6M6G - chains k and o of the 22 polymer chains in the assembly; structure by electron microscopy, 5.39 A resolution (low resolution: residue-level contacts below are approximate; hydrogen-bond / salt-bridge calls are withheld).

[Chain k]
Molecule: Capsid vertex component 1
Source organism: Human herpesvirus 2
UniProtKB: P89440 (CVC1_HHV2H); the construct has insertions or renumbered stretches relative to UniProt, so the offset changes along the chain: 1-199 = UniProt 1-199; 203-562 = UniProt 200-559; 569-703 = UniProt 568-702
Chain sequence (702 residues; each row starts with the number of its first residue; note: 9 numbers in that range are skipped by the numbering (no residue carries them; nothing is unmodelled there); a row labelled like 562A-562H holds insertion residues (562A, then the next letters in order)):
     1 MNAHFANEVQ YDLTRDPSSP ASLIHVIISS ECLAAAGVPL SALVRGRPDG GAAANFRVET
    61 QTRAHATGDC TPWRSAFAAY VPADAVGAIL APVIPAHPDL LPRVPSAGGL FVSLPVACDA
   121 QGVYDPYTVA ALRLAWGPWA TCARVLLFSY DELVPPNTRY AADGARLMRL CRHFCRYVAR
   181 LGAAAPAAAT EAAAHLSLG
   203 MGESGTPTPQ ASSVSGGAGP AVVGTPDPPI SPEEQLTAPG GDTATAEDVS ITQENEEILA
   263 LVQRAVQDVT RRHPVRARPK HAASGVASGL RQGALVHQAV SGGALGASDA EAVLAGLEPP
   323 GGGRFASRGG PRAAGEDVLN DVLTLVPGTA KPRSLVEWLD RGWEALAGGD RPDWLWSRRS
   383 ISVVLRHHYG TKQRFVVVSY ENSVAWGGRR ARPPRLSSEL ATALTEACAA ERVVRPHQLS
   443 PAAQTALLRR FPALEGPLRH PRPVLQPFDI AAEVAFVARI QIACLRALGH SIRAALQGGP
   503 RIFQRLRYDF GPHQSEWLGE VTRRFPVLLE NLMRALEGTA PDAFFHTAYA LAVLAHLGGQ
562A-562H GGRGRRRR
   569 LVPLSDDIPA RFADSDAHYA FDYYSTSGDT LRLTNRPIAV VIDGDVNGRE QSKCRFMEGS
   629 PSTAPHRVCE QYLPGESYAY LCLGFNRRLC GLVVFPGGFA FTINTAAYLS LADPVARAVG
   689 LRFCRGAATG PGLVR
Disordered / not traced: 46-53, 203-229, 267-354, 562A-562H, 612-617, 628-632, 697-703

[Chain o]
Molecule: Large tegument protein deneddylase
Source organism: Human herpesvirus 2
Notes: EC 3.4.19.12, 3.4.22.-
UniProtKB: P89459 (LTP_HHV2H); residues 1-3122 here = UniProt positions 1-3122
Chain sequence (3122 residues; each row starts with the number of its first residue):
     1 MIPAALPHPT MKRQGDRDIV VTGVRNQFAT DLEPGGSVSC MRSSLSFLSL LFDVGPRDVL
    61 SAEAIEGCLV EGGEWTRAAA GSGPPRMCSI IELPNFLEYP AARGGLRCVF SRVYGEVGFF
   121 GEPTAGLLET QCPAHTFFAG PWAMRPLSYT LLTIGPLGMG LYRDGDTAYL FDPHGLPAGT
   181 PAFIAKVRAG DVYPYLTYYA HDRPKVRWAG AMVFFVPSGP GAVAPADLTA AALHLYGASE
   241 TYLQDEPFVE RRVAITHPLR GEIGGLGALF VGVVPRGDGE GSGPVVPALP APTHVQTPGA
   301 DRPPEAPRGA SGPPDTPQAG HPNRPPDDVW AAALEGTPPA KPSAPDAAAS GPPHAAPPPQ
   361 TPAGDAAEEA EDLRVLEVGA VPVGRHRARY STGLPKRRRP TWTPPSSVED LTSGERPAPK
   421 APPAKAKKKS APKKKAPVAA EVPASSPTPI AATVPPAPDT PPQSGQGGGD DGPASPSSPS
   481 VLETLGARRP PEPPGADLAQ LFEVHPNVAA TAVRLAARDA ALAREVAACS QLTINALRSP
   541 YPAHPGLLEL CVIFFFERVL AFLIENGART HTQAGVAGPA AALLDFTLRM LPRKTAVGDF
   601 LASTRMSLAD VAAHRPLIQH VLDENSQIGR LALAKLVLVA RDVIRETDAF YGDLADLDLQ
   661 LRAAPPANLY ARLGEWLLER SRAHPNTLFA PATPTHPEPL LHRIQALAQF ARGEEMRVEA
   721 EAREMREALD ALARGVDSVS QRAGPLTVMP VPAAPGAGGR APCPPALGPE AIQARLEDVR
   781 IQARRAIESA VKEYFHRGAV YSAKALQASD SHDCRFHVAS AAVVPMVQLL ESLPAFDQHT
   841 RDVAQRAALP PPPPLATSPQ AILLRDLLQR GQPLDAPEDL AAWLSVLTDA ATQGLIERKP
   901 LEELARSIHG INDQQARRSS GLAELQRFDA LDAALAQQLD SDAAFVPATG PAPYVDGGGL
   961 SPEATRMAED ALRQARAMEA AKMTAELAPE ARSRLRERAH ALEAMLNDAR ERAKVAHDAR
  1021 EKFLHKLQGV LRPLPDFVGL KACPAVLATL RASLPAGWTD LADAVRGPPP EVTAALRADL
  1081 WGLLGQYREA LEHPTPDTAT ALAGLHPAFV VVLKTLFADA PETPVLVQFF SDHAPTIAKA
  1141 VSNAINAGSA AVATASPAAT VDAAVRAHGA LADAVSALGA AARDPASPLS FLAVLADSAA
  1201 GYVKATRLAL EARGAIDELT TLGSAAADLV VQARRACAQP EGDHAALIDA AARATTAARE
  1261 SLAGHEAGFG GLLHAEGTAG DHSPSGRALQ ELGKVIGATR RRADELEAAV ADLTAKMAAQ
  1321 RARGSSERWA AGVEAALDRV ENRAEFDVVE LRRLQALAGT HGYNPRDFRK RAEQALAANA
  1381 EAVTLALDTA FAFNPYTPEN QRHPMLPPLA AIHRLGWSAA FHAAAETYAD MFRVDAEPLA
  1441 RLLRIAEGLL EMAQAGDGFI DYHEAVGRLA DDMTSVPGLR RYVPFFQHGY ADYVELRDRL
  1501 DAIRADVHRA LGGVPLDLAA AAEQISAARN DPEATAELVR TGVTLPCPSE DALVACAAAL
  1561 ERVDQSPVKN TAYAEYVAFV TRQDTAETKD AVVRAKQQRA EATERVMAGL REALAARERR
  1621 AQIEAEGLAN LKTMLKVVAV PATVAKTLDQ ARSVAEIADQ VEVLLDQTEK TRELDVPAVI
  1681 WLEHAQRTFE THPLSAARGD GPGPLARHAG RLGALFDTRR RVDALRRSLE EAEAEWDEVW
  1741 GRFGRVRGGA WKSPEGFRAM HEQLRALQDT TNTVSGLRAQ PAYERLSARY QGVLGAKGAE
  1801 RAEAVEELGA RVTKHTALCA RLRDEVVRRV PWEMNFDALG GLLAEFDAAA ADLAPWAVEE
  1861 FRGARELIQY RMGLYSAYAR AGGQTGAGAE SAPAPLLVDL RALDARARAS SSPEGHEVDP
  1921 QLLRRRGEAY LRAGGDPGPL VLREAVSALD LPFATSFLAP DGTPLQYALC FPAVTDKLGA
  1981 LLMRPEAACV RPPLPTDVLE SAPTVTAMYV LTVVNRLQLA LSDAQAANFQ LFGRFVRHRQ
  2041 ATWGASMDAA AELYVALVAT TLTREFGCRW AQLGWASGAA APRPPPGPRG SQRHCVAFNE
  2101 NDVLVALVAG VPEHIYNFWR LDLVRQHEYM HLTLERAFED AAESMLFVQR LTPHPDARIR
  2161 VLPTFLDGGP PTRGLLFGTR LADWRRGKLS ETDPLAPWRS ALELGTQRRD VPALGKLSPA
  2221 QALAAVSVLG RMCLPSAALA ALWTCMFPDD YTEYDSFDAL LAARLESGQT LGPAGGREAS
  2281 LPEAPHALYR PTGQHVAVLA AATHRTPAAR VTAMDLVLAA VLLGAPVVVA LRNTTAFSRE
  2341 SELELCLTLF DSRPGGPDAA LRDVVSSDIE TWAVGLLHTD LNPIENACLA AQLPRLSALI
  2401 AERPLADGPP CLVLVDISMT PVAVLWEAPE PPGPPDVRFV GSEATEELPF VATAGDVLAA
  2461 SAADADPFFA RAILGRPFDA SLLTGELFPG HPVYQRPLAD EAGPSAPTAA RDPRDLAGGD
  2521 GGSGPEDPAA PPARQADPGV LAPTLLTDAT TGEPVPPRMW AWIHGLEELA SDDAGGPTPN
  2581 PAPALLPPPA TDQSVPTSQY APRPIGPAAT ARETRPSVPP QQNTGRVPVA PRDDPRPSPP
  2641 TPSPPADAAL PPPAFSGSAA AFSAAVPRVR RSRRTRAKSR APRASAPPEG WRPPALPAPV
  2701 APVAASARPP DQPPTPESAP PAWVSALPLP PGPASARGAF PAPTLAPIPP PPAEGAVVPG
  2761 GDRRRGRRQT TAGPSPTPPR GPAAGPPRRL TRPAVASLSA SLNSLPSPRD PADHAAAVSA
  2821 AAAAVPPSPG LAPPTSAVQT SPPPLAPGPV APSEPLCGWV VPGGPVARRP PPQSPATKPA
  2881 ARTRIRARSV PQPPLPQPPL PQPPLPQPPL PQPPLPQPPL PQPPLPQPPL PQPPLPQPPL
  2941 PQPPLPPVTR TLTPQSRDSV PTPESPTHTN THLPVSAVTS WASSLALHVD SAPPPASLLQ
  3001 TLHISSDDEH SDADSLRFSD SDDTEALDPL PPEPHLPPAD EPPGPLAADH LQSPHSQFGP
  3061 LPVQANAVLS RRYVRSTGRS ALAVLIRACR RIQQQLQRTR RALFQRSNAV LTSLHHVRML
  3121 LG
Disordered / not traced: 1-3074, 3122
Curated features (UniProtKB/Swiss-Prot):
  - region: Leu548 to Gly578 (Interaction with inner tegument protein)
  - active site: Cys40, Asp172, His174
  - site: Gln27 (Important for catalytic activity)

[How chain k and chain o interact]
Residue-residue contacts (21; chain k residue first):
  Tyr127(k) with His3116(o); Leu3120(o)
  Ser252(k) with Gln3095(o)
  Ile253(k) with Gln3095(o)
  Glu256(k) with Arg3091(o); Gln3095(o); Arg3098(o)
  Asn257(k) with Gln3095(o)
  Ile260(k) with Ala3088(o); Ile3092(o)
  Leu263(k) with Val3084(o)
  Thr427(k) with Thr3112(o); His3116(o); Met3119(o)
  Glu428(k) with Thr3112(o)
  Cys430(k) with Met3119(o)
  Ala431(k) with His3115(o); Met3119(o)
  Val436(k) with Arg3118(o); Met3119(o)
  Ile472(k) with Leu3120(o)
Interface residues without a listed pair, chain k (21 interface residues in all): Thr245, Glu249, Thr254, Tyr391, Leu426, Arg434, Val435, Arg437
Interface residues without a listed pair, chain o (17 interface residues in all): Arg3087, Thr3099, Ala3102, Arg3106, Leu3121

[Overview]
Chain k and chain o form an interface of 21 and 17 residues respectively. UniProt lists 3 active-site residues
on chain o.
Here chain k is Capsid vertex component 1 and chain o is Large tegument protein deneddylase, both from Human
herpesvirus 2. Entry 6M6G (Structure of HSV2 viron capsid portal vertex) was determined by electron
microscopy, deposited together with 6M6H and 6M6I.
